PDB entry 8ZX5 | electron microscopy, 3.03 A resolution | chains A and B of the 4 polymer chains in the assembly

# Chain A
Protein: engineered miniGalpha 13
Source organism: Homo sapiens
Chain sequence (230 residues; each row starts with the number of its first residue):
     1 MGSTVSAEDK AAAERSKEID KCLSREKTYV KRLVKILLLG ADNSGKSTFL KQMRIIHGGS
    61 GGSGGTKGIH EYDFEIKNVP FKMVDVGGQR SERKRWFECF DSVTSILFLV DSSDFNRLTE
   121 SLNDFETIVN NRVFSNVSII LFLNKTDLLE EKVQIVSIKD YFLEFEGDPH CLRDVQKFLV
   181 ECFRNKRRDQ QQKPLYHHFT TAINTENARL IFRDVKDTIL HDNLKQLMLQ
Unresolved in the structure: 1-7, 57-66

# Chain B
Protein: Guanine nucleotide-binding protein G(I)/G(S)/G(T) subunit beta-1
Source organism: Homo sapiens
UniProt: P62873 (GBB1_HUMAN); numbering as in UniProt (aligned over 2-340)
Chain sequence (345 residues; each row starts with the number of its first residue; numbers below 1 keep their minus sign (Met-4 is residue -4)):
    -4 MGSLLQSELD QLRQEAEQLK NQIRDARKAC ADATLSQITN NIDPVGRIQM RTRRTLRGHL
    56 AKIYAMHWGT DSRLLVSASQ DGKLIIWDSY TTNKVHAIPL RSSWVMTCAY APSGNYVACG
   116 GLDNICSIYN LKTREGNVRV SRELAGHTGY LSCCRFLDDN QIVTSSGDTT CALWDIETGQ
   176 QTTTFTGHTG DVMSLSLAPD TRLFVSGACD ASAKLWDVRE GMCRQTFTGH ESDINAICFF
   236 PNGNAFATGS DDATCRLFDL RADQELMTYS HDNIICGITS VSFSKSGRLL LAGYDDFNCN
   296 VWDALKADRA GVLAGHDNRV SCLGVTDDGM AVATGSWDSF LKIWN
Unresolved in the structure: -4 to 36, 128-132
Construct notes: initiating methionine (-4); expression tag (-3 to 1)
Swiss-Prot annotation at these positions:
  - modified residue: Ser2 (N-acetylserine), His266 (Phosphohistidine)
  - natural variant: Leu30 (L30F: In MRD42; uncertain significance), Arg52 (R52G: In MRD42), Gly64 (G64V: In MRD42), Asp76 (D76E: In MRD42; D76G: In MRD42), Gly77 (G77S: In MRD42), Lys78 (K78R: In MRD42), Ile80 (I80N: In MRD42; I80T: In MRD42), His91 (H91R: In MRD42; uncertain significance), Ala92 (A92T: In MRD42), Pro94 (P94S: In MRD42), Leu95 (L95P: In MRD42), Arg96 (R96L: In MRD42), 5 further natural variant entries in UniProt

# Chain A / chain B interface
Residue-residue contacts (29; chain A residue first):
  Ala13(A) with Asn88(B)
  Ser16(A) with Lys89(B), hydrogen bond (side chain-backbone)
  Ile19(A) with Lys89(B); Ala92(B), hydrophobic
  Asp20(A) with Lys89(B), salt bridge
  Leu23(A) with Gly53(B)
  Glu26(A) with Leu55(B); Asp76(B); Lys78(B), salt bridge
  Lys27(A) with Leu55(B)
  Val30(A) with Leu55(B), hydrophobic
  Lys35(A) with Trp99(B)
  Lys67(A) with Asp118(B); Asn119(B)
  Gly68(A) with Asp118(B); Asn119(B)
  Ile69(A) with Leu117(B), hydrophobic; Asp118(B), hydrogen bond (backbone-side chain)
  Glu71(A) with Trp99(B), hydrogen bond
  Val84(A) with Trp99(B), hydrophobic
  Gln89(A) with Leu117(B); Asn119(B)
  Arg95(A) with Trp332(B)
  Trp96(A) with Met188(B), hydrophobic
  Phe97(A) with Leu117(B), hydrophobic
  Cys99(A) with Gln75(B); Trp99(B); Leu117(B), hydrophobic
  Asp101(A) with Lys57(B), salt bridge
Other interface residues (no listed pair), chain A (22 interface residues in all): Lys94, Phe100
Other interface residues (no listed pair), chain B (24 interface residues in all): Ile80, Val90, His91, Arg96, Ser98, Met101, Thr143, Tyr145, Asp228

# Summary
Chain A and chain B form an interface of 22 and 24 residues respectively, with 3 hydrogen bonds and 3 salt
bridges. Polar contacts include Asp20(A)-Lys89(B), Glu26(A)-Lys78(B) and Asp101(A)-Lys57(B).
Chain A is engineered miniGalpha 13 and chain B is Guanine nucleotide-binding protein G(I)/G(S)/G(T) subunit
beta-1, both from Homo sapiens; the structure, AM251-bound GPR55 in complex with G13, was determined by
electron microscopy, deposited together with 8ZX4.
